3KCX - chain A; structure by X-ray diffraction, 2.60 A resolution.

== Chain A ==
Name: Hypoxia-inducible factor 1-alpha inhibitor
Organism: Homo sapiens
Notes: EC 1.14.11.16
Reference sequence: Q9NWT6 (HIF1N_HUMAN); residue numbers follow UniProt; this construct covers 15-349
Amino-acid sequence (335 residues; each row starts with the number of its first residue):
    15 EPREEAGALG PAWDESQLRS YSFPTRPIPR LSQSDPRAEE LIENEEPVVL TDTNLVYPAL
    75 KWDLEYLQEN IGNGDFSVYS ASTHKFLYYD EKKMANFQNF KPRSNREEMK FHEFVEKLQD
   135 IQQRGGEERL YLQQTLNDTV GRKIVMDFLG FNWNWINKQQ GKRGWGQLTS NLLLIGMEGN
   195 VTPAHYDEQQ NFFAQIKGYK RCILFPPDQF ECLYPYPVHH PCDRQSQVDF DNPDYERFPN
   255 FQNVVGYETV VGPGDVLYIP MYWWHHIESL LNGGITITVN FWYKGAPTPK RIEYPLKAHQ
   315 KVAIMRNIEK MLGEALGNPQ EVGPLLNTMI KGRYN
Not modelled in the structure: 304-306
UniProt features mapped onto this chain:
  - binding site (2-oxoglutarate): Tyr145, Thr196, Asn205, Lys214, Asn294
  - binding site (substrate): Asp152, Gln181 to Thr183, Asp201 to Gln203, Arg238, Gln239, Ala300, Asn321
  - binding site (Fe cation): His199, Asp201, His279
  - site: Leu340 (Important for dimer formation)
  - mutagenesis: His199 (H199A: Prevents suppression of HIF CAD activity. Strongly stimulates 2-oxoglutarate turnover. No stimulation of 2-oxoglutarate turnover; when associated with R-340), Asp201 (D201A: Prevents suppression of HIF CAD activity; D201E: Loss of HIF1A Asn hydroxylation activity. Slightly stimulates 2-oxoglutarate turnover; D201G: No impact on HIF1A Asn hydroxylation activity ...), Gln239 (Q239H: No effect on Asp hydroxylation ability), Trp296 (W296R: Loss of HIF1A Asn hydroxylation activity and slight stimulation of 2-oxoglutarate turnover; when associated with G-201), Leu340 (L340R: Impairs dimer formation, leading to loss of HIF1A Asn hydroxylation activity. No stimulation of 2-oxoglutarate turnover; when associated with A-201), Ile344 (I344R: No effect on dimer formation and HIF1A Asn hydroxylation activity)
Ion coordination: Fe2+: His199, Asp201, His279 (together with 5-chloro-7-iodoquinolin-8-ol)
Small-molecule neighbours: 5-chloro-7-iodoquinolin-8-ol (CQL): Tyr145, Gln147, Leu186, Leu188, Thr196, His199, Asp201, Asn205, Phe207, Lys214, Ile273, His279, Ile281, Trp296

== Summary ==
Ligands of chain A: 5-chloro-7-iodoquinolin-8-ol. The Fe2+ site is built by His199, Asp201 and His279. UniProt
lists 5 residues binding 2-oxoglutarate, 11 substrate-binding residues, 3 Fe cation-binding residues and 6
mutagenesis sites.
Chain A is Hypoxia-inducible factor 1-alpha inhibitor (Homo sapiens); the structure, Factor inhibiting HIF-1
alpha in complex with Clioquinol, was determined by X-ray diffraction, deposited together with 3KCY.
